Entry 8GP5 (electron microscopy, 4.05 A resolution (low resolution: residue-level contacts below are approximate; hydrogen-bond / salt-bridge calls are withheld)); this record covers chains F and X of the 3 polymer chains in the assembly.

== Chain F ==
Name: F6 Fab VL domain
Source organism: Homo sapiens
Notes: antibody fragment or engineered binder
Chain sequence (220 residues; row label = number of the first residue in the row; a row labelled like 27A-27E holds insertion residues (27A, then the next letters in order)):
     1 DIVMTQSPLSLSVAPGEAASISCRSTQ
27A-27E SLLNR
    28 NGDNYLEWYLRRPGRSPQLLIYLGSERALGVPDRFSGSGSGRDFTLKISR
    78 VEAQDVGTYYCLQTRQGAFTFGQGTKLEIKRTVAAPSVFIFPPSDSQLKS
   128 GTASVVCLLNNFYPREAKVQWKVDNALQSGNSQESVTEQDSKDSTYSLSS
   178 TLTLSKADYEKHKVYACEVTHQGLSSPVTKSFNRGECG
Unresolved in the structure: 108-215
Cystine bridges: Cys23-Cys88

== Chain X ==
Name: X18 UFO Env protomer
Source organism: Homo sapiens
Chain sequence (622 residues; each row starts with the number of its first residue; note: 134 numbers in that range are skipped by the numbering (no residue carries them; nothing is unmodelled there); a row labelled like 116A-116Z holds insertion residues (116A, then the next letters in order)):
    33 NLWVTVYYGVPVWRDADTTLFCASDAKAHVPEAHNVWATHACVPTDPNPQ
    83 EIPLENVTENFNMWKNNMVEQMQEDVISLWDQSL
116A-116Z KPCVKLTPLCVTLNCTKANLTHNTTN
117A-117Z DKNGTGNITDEVKIGNITDEVKNCTF
118A-118Z NMTTEIRDKQQKVHALFYALDIVQMK
119A-119W ENGSEYRLISCNTSVIKQACPKI
   209 SFDPIPIHYCAPAGYAILKCNDKKFNGTGPCKNVSTVQCTHGIKPVVSTQ
   259 LLLNGSLAEEEIIIRSENLTNNAKNIIVHLNKSVSISC
   298 TRPSNNTRTSIRIGPGQMFYRTGDIIGDIRKAYCELNGTEWNETLNKVTE
   348 KLKEHF
   356 NKTIVFQPPSGGDLETTMHHFNCRGEFFYCNTTKLFNT
   403 KNGTREEFNGTIILPCRIKQIVNMWQGVGQAMYAPPISGIINCTSNITGI
   453 ILTRDGGNGNTTDETFRPGGGNIKDNWRSELYKYKVVQIEPLGIAPTRCK
   503 R
503A-503W RVVDGGGGSGGGGSAVGIGAMIF
   521 GFLGAAGSTMGAASITLTVQARQL
   551 LSGNPDW
   565 LPDMTVWGIKQLQARVLAVERYLKDQKFLGLWGCSGKIICCTNVPWNSTW
   615 SNKSYEEIWNNMTWIEWEKEISNYTNRIYDLLTESQNQQERNEKDLLELD
Unresolved in the structure: 58-72, 116A-116Z, 117A-117Z, 118A-118Z, 119A-119W, 298-329, 403-408, 425-437, 459-463, 503A-503W, 551-556, 654-664
Cystine bridges: Cys54-Cys74, Cys218-Cys247, Cys228-Cys239, Cys296-Cys331, Cys378-Cys445, Cys385-Cys418, Cys501-Cys605, Cys598-Cys604
Covalent attachments: glycan linked to Asn88, Asn262; N-acetylglucosamine (NAG) linked to Asn234, Asn241, Asn276, Asn289, Asn334, Asn339, Asn386, Asn444, Asn448, Asn611, Asn625
From the paper describing this entry:
  - post-translational modification sites: Asn88
  - mutagenesis - N88A: unchanged binding to F6

== Chain F / chain X interface ==
Contacting residue pairs (7):
  Tyr49(F) with Tyr619(X); Glu620(X)
  Leu50(F) with Arg500(X)
  Glu53(F) with Arg500(X); Tyr619(X)
  Ala55(F) with Glu620(X)
  Leu56(F) with Glu620(X)
Also at the interface, not in a pair above, chain F (8 interface residues in all): Asn28, Asp30, Arg54
Also at the interface, not in a pair above, chain X (4 interface residues in all): Asn625
From the paper, about this interface:
  - residue pairs: Asp30(F)-Arg500(X), Leu50(F)-Arg500(X) (hydrophobic contact), Glu53(F)-Arg500(X) (salt bridge), Tyr619(X)-Tyr49(F) (hydrophobic contact)
  - epitope / paratope residues, chain F: Asp30(F), Leu50(F), Glu53(F)
  - epitope / paratope residues, chain X: Arg500(X), Tyr619(X)
  - hot spots on chain X (mutagenesis) - R500E: abolished binding to F6

== Overview ==
Chain F and chain X form an interface of 8 and 4 residues respectively. The authors report a contact between
Asp30(F) and Arg500(X); hydrophobic contacts between Leu50(F) and Arg500(X) and Tyr619(X) and Tyr49(F); a salt
bridge between Glu53(F) and Arg500(X). From the paper: R500E of chain X abolishes binding to F6;
epitope/paratope residues Asp30(F), Leu50(F) and Arg500(X) among others.
Chain F is F6 Fab VL domain and chain X is X18 UFO Env protomer, both from Homo sapiens; the structure,
Structure of X18 UFO protomer in complex with F6 Fab VHVL domain, was determined by electron microscopy,
deposited together with 8GPG, 8GPI, 8GPJ and 8GPK.
